Entry 7E80 (electron microscopy, 3.67 A resolution); this record covers chains c and f of the 77 polymer chains in the assembly.

== Chain c ==
Name: Flagellar basal-body rod protein FlgF
Source organism: Salmonella typhimurium (strain LT2 / SGSC1412 / ATCC 700720)
UniProtKB: P16323 (FLGF_SALTY); numbering as in UniProt (aligned over 1-251)
Amino-acid sequence (251 residues; each row starts with the number of its first residue):
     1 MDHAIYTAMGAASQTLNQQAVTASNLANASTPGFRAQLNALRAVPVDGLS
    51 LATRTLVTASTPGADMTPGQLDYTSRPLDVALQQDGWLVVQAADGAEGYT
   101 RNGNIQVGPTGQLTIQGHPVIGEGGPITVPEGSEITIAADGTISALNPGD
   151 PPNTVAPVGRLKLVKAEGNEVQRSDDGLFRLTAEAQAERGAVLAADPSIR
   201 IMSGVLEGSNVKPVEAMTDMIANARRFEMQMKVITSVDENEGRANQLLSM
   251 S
Disordered / not traced: 1, 251

== Chain f ==
Name: Flagellar basal-body rod protein FlgC
Source organism: Salmonella typhimurium (strain LT2 / SGSC1412 / ATCC 700720)
UniProtKB: P0A1I7 (FLGC_SALTY); residue numbers follow UniProt; this construct covers 1-134
Amino-acid sequence (134 residues; numbered 1 to 134; the number before each row is that of its first residue):
     1 MALLNIFDIAGSALAAQSKRLNVAASNLANADSVTGPDGQPYRAKQVVFQ
    51 VDAAPGQATGGVKVASVIESQAPEKLVYEPGNPLADANGYVKMPNVDVVG
   101 EMVNTMSASRSYQANIEVLNTVKSMMLKTLTLGQ
Disordered / not traced: 1, 55-57, 133-134

== Interface between chain c and chain f ==
Contacting residue pairs - 48 pairs, chain c then chain f:
  Ala4(c) with Asn22(f)
  Thr7(c) with Ala29(f)
  Ala11(c) with Ala29(f), hydrophobic
  Ala40(c) with Val34(f), hydrophobic
  Leu41(c) with Asp32(f); Ser33(f); Val34(f), hydrogen bond (backbone-backbone); Thr35(f)
  Arg42(c) with Thr35(f); Gly36(f), hydrogen bond (side chain-backbone); Pro37(f)
  Ala43(c) with Asn30(f); Ser33(f); Thr35(f), hydrogen bond (backbone-backbone); Gly36(f); Pro37(f)
  Pro45(c) with Pro37(f)
  Leu51(c) with Lys19(f)
  Ala52(c) with Lys45(f)
  Thr53(c) with Asn22(f); Val23(f); Ser26(f); Val67(f)
  Arg54(c) with Asn22(f), hydrogen bond
  Thr55(c) with Ser26(f), hydrogen bond; Asn30(f), hydrogen bond (backbone-side chain); Tyr42(f); Lys45(f)
  Leu56(c) with Asn30(f), hydrogen bond (backbone-side chain)
  Val57(c) with Asn30(f)
  Arg226(c) with Asp32(f), salt bridge
  Met229(c) with Met102(f), hydrophobic
  Gln230(c) with Leu28(f), hydrogen bond (side chain-backbone); Ala29(f)
  Lys232(c) with Met102(f); Met106(f), hydrogen bond
  Val233(c) with Leu28(f), hydrophobic
  Val237(c) with Leu21(f), hydrophobic
  Asn240(c) with Ser109(f); Gln113(f), hydrogen bond
  Arg243(c) with Gln113(f), hydrogen bond
  Ala244(c) with Tyr112(f), hydrophobic; Ile116(f), hydrophobic
  Leu247(c) with Leu119(f), hydrophobic; Lys123(f)
  Ser249(c) with Lys123(f), hydrogen bond (backbone-side chain)
  Met250(c) with Lys123(f); Leu127(f), hydrophobic
Also at the interface, not in a pair above, chain c (30 interface residues in all): His3, Ser236, Glu239
Also at the interface, not in a pair above, chain f (32 interface residues in all): Leu14, Ala25, Ala65, Ser66, Val98, Arg110

== In short ==
The interface between chain c and chain f involves 30 residues on one side and 32 on the other; the contacts
include 12 hydrogen bonds and 1 salt bridge. Polar contacts include Arg226(c)-Asp32(f), Arg42(c)-Gly36(f) and
Arg54(c)-Asn22(f).
Here chain c is Flagellar basal-body rod protein FlgF and chain f is Flagellar basal-body rod protein FlgC,
both from Salmonella typhimurium (strain LT2 / SGSC1412 / ATCC 700720). Entry 7E80 (Cryo-EM structure of the
flagellar rod with hook and export apparatus from Salmonella) was determined by electron microscopy (same
publication as 7CBL, 7CBM, 7CG0, 7CG4, 7CGO, 7E81 and 7E82).
